6PPQ - chains B and C of the 8 polymer chains in the assembly; structure by X-ray diffraction, 1.81 A resolution.

# Chain B
Name: U6 snRNA-associated Sm-like protein LSm2
Source organism: Schizosaccharomyces pombe (strain 972 / ATCC 24843)
UniProtKB: O94408 (LSM2_SCHPO); residues 1-96 here = UniProt positions 1-96
Chain sequence (96 residues; row label = number of the first residue in the row):
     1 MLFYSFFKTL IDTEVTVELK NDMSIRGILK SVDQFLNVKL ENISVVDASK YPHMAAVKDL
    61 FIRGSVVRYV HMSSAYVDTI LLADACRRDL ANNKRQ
Disordered / not traced: 94-96

# Chain C
Name: Probable U6 snRNA-associated Sm-like protein LSm3
Source organism: Schizosaccharomyces pombe (strain 972 / ATCC 24843)
UniProtKB: Q9Y7M4 (LSM3_SCHPO); numbering as in UniProt (aligned over 1-93)
Chain sequence (95 residues; numbered -1 to 93; the number before each row is that of its first residue; numbers below 1 keep their minus sign (Gly-1 is residue -1)):
    -1 GSMESAQAVA EPLDLVRLSL DEIVYVKLRG DRELNGRLHA YDEHLNMVLG DAEEIVTIFD
    59 DEETDKDKAL KTIRKHYEML FVRGDSVILI APPRN
Disordered / not traced: -1 to 7, 58-67, 93
Sequence notes: expression tag (-1 to 0)
Swiss-Prot annotation at these positions:
  - modified residue: Ser84 (Phosphoserine)

# Interface between chain B and chain C
Residue-residue contacts (48):
  Leu2(B) - Tyr39(C)
  Phe3(B) - Ala38(C)
  Phe3(B) - Tyr39(C)
  Phe3(B) - Asp40(C)
  Phe3(B) - Asn44(C)
  Phe3(B) - Met45(C)  hydrophobic
  Phe3(B) - Val46(C)  hydrophobic
  Phe3(B) - Phe79(C)  hydrophobic
  Phe7(B) - Phe79(C)  hydrophobic
  Glu18(B) - Arg30(C)  salt bridge
  Glu18(B) - Tyr75(C)
  Lys20(B) - Asp83(C)  salt bridge
  Asp22(B) - Arg30(C)  salt bridge
  Phe35(B) - Arg81(C)
  Leu36(B) - Phe79(C)  hydrophobic
  Gly64(B) - Arg81(C)  hydrogen bond (backbone-side chain)
  Ser65(B) - Arg81(C)
  Ser65(B) - Asp83(C)
  Val67(B) - Arg81(C)
  Arg68(B) - Arg30(C)
  Arg68(B) - Val80(C)
  Arg68(B) - Arg81(C)  hydrogen bond (backbone-backbone)
  Tyr69(B) - Leu26(C)
  Tyr69(B) - Arg30(C)
  Tyr69(B) - Leu32(C)
  Tyr69(B) - Glu52(C)  hydrogen bond
  Tyr69(B) - Leu78(C)  hydrophobic
  Tyr69(B) - Phe79(C)
  Tyr69(B) - Val80(C)  hydrophobic
  Val70(B) - Leu78(C)
  Val70(B) - Phe79(C)  hydrogen bond (backbone-backbone)
  His71(B) - Tyr75(C)
  His71(B) - Met77(C)
  His71(B) - Leu78(C)
  Met72(B) - Met77(C)  hydrogen bond (backbone-backbone)
  Ser73(B) - Glu76(C)
  Ser74(B) - Glu76(C)  hydrogen bond (backbone-side chain)
  Ser74(B) - Met77(C)
  Thr79(B) - His37(C)
  Thr79(B) - Met77(C)
  Leu82(B) - Ala38(C)  hydrophobic
  Leu82(B) - Val46(C)  hydrophobic
  Ala83(B) - His37(C)
  Cys86(B) - Ala38(C)  hydrophobic
  Cys86(B) - Tyr39(C)
  Leu90(B) - Arg15(C)
  Leu90(B) - Leu18(C)  hydrophobic
  Leu90(B) - Tyr39(C)
Other interface residues (no listed pair), chain B (25 interface residues in all): Phe6, Arg87
Other interface residues (no listed pair), chain C (22 interface residues in all): Ser84

# Summary
25 residues of chain B and 22 residues of chain C are in contact, with 6 hydrogen bonds and 3 salt bridges.
Among the polar pairs are Glu18(B)-Arg30(C), Lys20(B)-Asp83(C) and Asp22(B)-Arg30(C).
Chain B is U6 snRNA-associated Sm-like protein LSm2 and chain C is Probable U6 snRNA-associated Sm-like
protein LSm3, both from Schizosaccharomyces pombe (strain 972 / ATCC 24843); the structure, Structure of S.
pombe Lsm1-7 with RNA, polyuridine with 3' adenosine, was determined by X-ray diffraction (same publication as
6PPN, 6PPP and 6PPV).
